Entry 2A0Y (X-ray diffraction, 2.28 A resolution); this record covers chain A.

# Chain A
Name: Purine nucleoside phosphorylase
From: Homo sapiens
Notes: EC 2.4.2.1
UniProtKB: P00491 (PNPH_HUMAN); residue numbers follow UniProt; this construct covers 1-289
Chain sequence (289 residues; each row starts with the number of its first residue):
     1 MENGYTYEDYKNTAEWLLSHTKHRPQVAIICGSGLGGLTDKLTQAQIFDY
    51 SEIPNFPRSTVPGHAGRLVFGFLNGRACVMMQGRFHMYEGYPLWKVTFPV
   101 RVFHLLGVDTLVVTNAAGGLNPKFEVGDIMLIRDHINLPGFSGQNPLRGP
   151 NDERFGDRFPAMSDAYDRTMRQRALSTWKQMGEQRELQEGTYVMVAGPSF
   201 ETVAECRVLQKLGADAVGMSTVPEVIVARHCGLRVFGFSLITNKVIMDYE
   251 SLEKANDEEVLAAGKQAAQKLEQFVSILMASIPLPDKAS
Unresolved in the structure: 1-2, 285-289
Differences from the reference sequence: engineered mutation D257 (His in P00491)
Swiss-Prot annotation at these positions:
  - binding site (phosphate): S33, H64, R84 to H86, A116, S220
  - binding site (a purine D-ribonucleoside): Y88, E201, M219, N243
  - site: N243 (Important for substrate specificity)
  - modified residue: M1 (N-acetylmethionine), S251 (Phosphoserine)
  - natural variant: S51 (G51S: this construct carries the variant), E89 (E89K: In PNPD), D128 (D128G: In PNPD), A174 (A174P: In PNPD), Y192 (Y192C: In PNPD), R234 (R234P: In PNPD)
  - mutagenesis: H64 (H64W: Reduces catalytic activity towards inosine), E201 (E201A/Q: Severe loss of catalytic activity), N243 (N243A: Reduces catalytic activity; N243D: Reduces catalytic activity towards inosine, hypoxanthine, guanosine and guanine. Increases catalytic activity towards adenosine and adenine)
Small-molecule neighbours: DIH (7-[[(3R,4R)-3-(hydroxymethyl)-4-oxidanyl-pyrrolidin-1-ium-1-yl]methyl]-3,5-dihydropyrrolo[3,2-d]pyrimidin-4-one): H86, Y88, A116, A117, G118, F159, F200, E201, V217, G218, M219, T242, N243, V245, A255, D257, V260
Reported in the primary citation:
  - mutagenesis - H257D: unchanged binding to DIH
  - mutagenesis - H257D (41-fold): decreased catalytic activity

# Overview
Ligands of chain A: compound DIH. UniProt lists 7 phosphate-binding residues, 4 purine
D-ribonucleoside-binding residues and 3 mutagenesis sites. The paper reports that H257D reduces catalytic
activity; H257D leaves binding to DIH unchanged.
Chain A is Purine nucleoside phosphorylase (Homo sapiens); the structure, Structure of human purine nucleoside
phosphorylase H257D mutant, was determined by X-ray diffraction together with 2OC4, 2OC9, 2ON6, 2A0W and 2A0X
from the same study.
